8PFG - chains I and A of the 9 polymer chains in the assembly; structure by electron microscopy, 3.10 A resolution.

Chain I:
Molecule: DNA-directed RNA polymerase subunit beta
Organism: Escherichia coli
Notes: EC 2.7.7.6
Reference sequence: P0A8V2 (RPOB_ECOLI); residues 1-1342 here = UniProt positions 1-1342
Chain sequence (1342 residues; numbered 1 to 1342; the number before each row is that of its first residue):
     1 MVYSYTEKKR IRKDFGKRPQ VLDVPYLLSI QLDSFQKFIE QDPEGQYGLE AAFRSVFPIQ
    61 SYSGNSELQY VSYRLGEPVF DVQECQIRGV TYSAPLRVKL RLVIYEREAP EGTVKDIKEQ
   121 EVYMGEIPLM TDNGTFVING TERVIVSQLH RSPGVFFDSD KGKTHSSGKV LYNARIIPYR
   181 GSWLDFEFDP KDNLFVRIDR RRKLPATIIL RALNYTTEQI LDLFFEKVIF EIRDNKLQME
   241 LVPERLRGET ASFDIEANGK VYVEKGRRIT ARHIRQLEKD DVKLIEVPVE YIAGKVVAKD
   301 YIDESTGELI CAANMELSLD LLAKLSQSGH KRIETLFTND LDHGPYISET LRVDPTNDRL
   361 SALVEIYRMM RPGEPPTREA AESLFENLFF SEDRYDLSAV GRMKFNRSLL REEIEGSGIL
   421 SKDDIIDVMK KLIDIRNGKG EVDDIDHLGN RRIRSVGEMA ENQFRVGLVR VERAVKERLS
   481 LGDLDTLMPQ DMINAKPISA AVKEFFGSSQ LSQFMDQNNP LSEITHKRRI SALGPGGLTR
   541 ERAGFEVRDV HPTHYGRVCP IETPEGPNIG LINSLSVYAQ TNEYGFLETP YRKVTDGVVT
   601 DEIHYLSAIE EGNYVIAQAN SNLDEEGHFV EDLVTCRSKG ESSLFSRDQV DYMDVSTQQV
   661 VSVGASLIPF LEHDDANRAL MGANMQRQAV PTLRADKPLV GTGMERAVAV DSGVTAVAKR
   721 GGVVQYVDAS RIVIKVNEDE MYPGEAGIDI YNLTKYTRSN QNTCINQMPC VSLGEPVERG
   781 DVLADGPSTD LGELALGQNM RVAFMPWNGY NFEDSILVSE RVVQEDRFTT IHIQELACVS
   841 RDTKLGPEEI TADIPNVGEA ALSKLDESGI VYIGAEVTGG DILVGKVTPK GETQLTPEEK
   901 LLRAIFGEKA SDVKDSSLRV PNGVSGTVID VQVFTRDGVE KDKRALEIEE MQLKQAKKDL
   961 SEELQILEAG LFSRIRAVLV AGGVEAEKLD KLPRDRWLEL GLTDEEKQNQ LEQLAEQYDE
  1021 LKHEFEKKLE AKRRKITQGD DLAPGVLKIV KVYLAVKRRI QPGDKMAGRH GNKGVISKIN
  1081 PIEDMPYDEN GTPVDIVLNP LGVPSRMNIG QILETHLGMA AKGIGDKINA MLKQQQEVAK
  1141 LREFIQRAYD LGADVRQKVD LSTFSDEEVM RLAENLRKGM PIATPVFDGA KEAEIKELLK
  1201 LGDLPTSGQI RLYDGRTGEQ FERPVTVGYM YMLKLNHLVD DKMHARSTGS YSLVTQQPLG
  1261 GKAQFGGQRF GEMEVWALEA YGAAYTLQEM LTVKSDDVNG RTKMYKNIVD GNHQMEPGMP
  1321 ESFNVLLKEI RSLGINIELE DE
Not modelled in the structure: 891-911
UniProt features mapped onto this chain:
  - modified residue (N6-acetyllysine): Lys1022, Lys1200
  - mutagenesis: Ile561 (I561S: Resistant to antibiotics salinamide A and B), Ile569 (I569S: Resistant to antibiotics salinamide A and B), Ala665 (A665E: Resistant to antibiotics salinamide A and B), Asp675 (D675A/G: Resistant to antibiotics salinamide A and B), Asn677 (N677H/K: Resistant to antibiotics salinamide A and B), Leu680 (L680M: Resistant to antibiotics salinamide A and B), Glu813 (E813K: Disrupts the enzyme's active center)

Chain A:
Molecule: non-template DNA
Sequence (40 nucleotides; each row starts with the number of its first residue):
     1 CACCACCACG CGGGCGGTAG CGTGCTTTTT TCGATCTTCC

How chain I and chain A interact:
Residue-residue contacts (21; chain I residue first):
  Arg151(I) with DG24(A), base contact
  Arg175(I) with DT23(A), hydrogen bond to the phosphate; DG24(A), salt bridge to the phosphate
  Gly181(I) with DT23(A), base contact
  Trp183(I) with DT23(A), stacking on the base
  Asp199(I) with DC21(A), phosphate contact; DG22(A), hydrogen bond to the base; DT23(A), hydrogen bond to the base
  Arg200(I) with DT23(A), sugar contact
  Arg201(I) with DG22(A), hydrogen bond to the base
  Arg371(I) with DG20(A), salt bridge to the phosphate
  Arg394(I) with DA19(A), sugar contact; DG20(A), salt bridge to the phosphate
  Ile445(I) with DG24(A), base contact
  Asp446(I) with DG24(A), hydrogen bond to the base
  Arg470(I) with DG17(A), salt bridge to the phosphate
  Arg473(I) with DG17(A), salt bridge to the phosphate; DT18(A), salt bridge to the phosphate
  Leu538(I) with DG24(A), base contact
  Arg542(I) with DC25(A), hydrogen bond to the base
  Val547(I) with DG24(A), base contact
Also at the interface, not in a pair above, chain I (20 interface residues in all): Tyr62, Ser182, Asn387, Arg451

Summary:
Chain I and chain A form an interface of 20 and 9 residues respectively; the contacts include 6 hydrogen
bonds, 6 salt bridges and 1 aromatic stacking contact. Polar contacts include Asp199(I)-DG22(A),
Asp199(I)-DT23(A) and Arg201(I)-DG22(A). UniProt lists 7 mutagenesis sites on chain I.
Here chain I is DNA-directed RNA polymerase subunit beta (Escherichia coli) and chain A is non-template DNA.
Entry 8PFG (autoinhibited RfaH bound to E. coli transcription complex paused at ops site (encounter complex),
not fully ...) was determined by electron microscopy together with 8PEN, 8PFJ, 8PH9, 8PHK, 8PIB, 8PID, 8PIL
and 8PIM from the same study.
